4HPB - chain A; structure by X-ray diffraction, 1.60 A resolution.

# Chain A
Name: Nitrophorin-4
Organism: Rhodnius prolixus
UniProt: Q94734 (NP4_RHOPR); residues 1-184 here correspond to UniProt positions 22-205 (UniProt number = residue number + 21)
Sequence (184 residues; row label = number of the first residue in the row):
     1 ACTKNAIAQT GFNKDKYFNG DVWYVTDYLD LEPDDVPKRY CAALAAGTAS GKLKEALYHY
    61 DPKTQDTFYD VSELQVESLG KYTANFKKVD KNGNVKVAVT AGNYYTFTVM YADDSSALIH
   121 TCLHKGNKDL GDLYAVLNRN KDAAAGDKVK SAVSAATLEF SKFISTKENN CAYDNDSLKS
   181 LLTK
Disordered / not traced: 34-38
Cystine bridges: C2-C122, C41-C171
Ion coordination: heme Fe: H59 (together with beta-mercaptoethanol)
Small-molecule neighbours: heme (HEM): V25, Y28, Y40, A42, L44, E55, L57, H59, F68, D70, F86, K88, Y105, F107, I119, T121, L123, K125, K128, L133, T166
UniProt features mapped onto this chain:
  - binding site (heme): H59

# In short
Ligands of chain A: heme. From UniProt: heme-binding residue H59.
Chain A is Nitrophorin-4 (Rhodnius prolixus); the structure, Crystal structure of Nitrophorin 4 from Rhodnius
prolixus Complexed with Beta-Mercaptoethanol at pH 7.4, was determined by X-ray diffraction, deposited
together with 4HPA, 4HPC and 4HPD.
